PDB entry 5ENS | X-ray diffraction, 2.80 A resolution | chains B and E of the 6 polymer chains in the assembly

== Chain B ==
Protein: Multidrug efflux pump subunit AcrB
Source organism: Escherichia coli K-12
UniProtKB: P31224 (ACRB_ECOLI); numbering as in UniProt; present here: 39-329, 561-869
Sequence (609 residues; each row starts with the number of its first residue; note: 222 numbers in that range are skipped by the numbering (no residue carries them; nothing is unmodelled there)):
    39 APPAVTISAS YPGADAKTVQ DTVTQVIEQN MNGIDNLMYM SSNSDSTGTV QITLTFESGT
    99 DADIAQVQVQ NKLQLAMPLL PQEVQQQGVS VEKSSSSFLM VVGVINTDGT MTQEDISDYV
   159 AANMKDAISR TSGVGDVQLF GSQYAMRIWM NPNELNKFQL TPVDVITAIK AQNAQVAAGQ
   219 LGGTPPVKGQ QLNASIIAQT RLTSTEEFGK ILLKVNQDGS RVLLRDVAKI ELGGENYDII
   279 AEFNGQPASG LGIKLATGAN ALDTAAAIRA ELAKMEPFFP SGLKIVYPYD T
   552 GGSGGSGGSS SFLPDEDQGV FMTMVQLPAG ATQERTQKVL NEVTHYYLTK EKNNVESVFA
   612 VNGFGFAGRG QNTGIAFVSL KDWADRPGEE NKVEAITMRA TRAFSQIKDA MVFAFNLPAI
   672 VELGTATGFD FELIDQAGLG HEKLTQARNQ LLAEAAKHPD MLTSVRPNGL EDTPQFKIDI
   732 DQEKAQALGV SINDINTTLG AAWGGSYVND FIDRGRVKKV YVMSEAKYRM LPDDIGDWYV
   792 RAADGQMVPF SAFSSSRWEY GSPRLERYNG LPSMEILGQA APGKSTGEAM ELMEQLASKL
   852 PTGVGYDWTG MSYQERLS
Unresolved in the structure: 552-568, 669-677, 865-869
Construct notes: linker (552-560)
What the authors report for this chain:
  - binding site for rhodamine 6g: Phe178, Phe628

== Chain E ==
Protein: DARPin
Source organism: synthetic construct
Notes: antibody fragment or engineered binder
Sequence (169 residues; each row starts with the number of its first residue):
     1 MRGSHHHHHH GSDLGKKLLE AARAGRDDEV RILMANGADV NAADVVGWTP LHLAAYWGHL
    61 EIVEVLLKNG ADVNAYDTLG STPLHLAAHF GHLEIVEVLL KNGADVNAKD DNGITPLHLA
   121 ANRGHLEIVE VLLKYGADVN AQDKFGKTAF DISINNGNED LAEILQKLN
Unresolved in the structure: 1-10, 167-169

== Chain B / chain E interface ==
Pairs across the interface - 9 pairs, chain B then chain E:
  Leu230(B) with Val45(E), hydrophobic
  Lys248(B) with Asn155(E); Asn156(E), hydrogen bond
  Arg259(B) with Lys147(E)
  Leu261(B) with Asn155(E)
  Arg263(B) with Ile154(E), hydrogen bond (side chain-backbone); Asn155(E), hydrogen bond (side chain-backbone); Asn156(E); Gly157(E)
Other interface residues (no listed pair), chain B (6 interface residues in all): Gln229
Other interface residues (no listed pair), chain E (7 interface residues in all): Val46

== Overview ==
6 residues of chain B and 7 residues of chain E are in contact; the contacts include 3 hydrogen bonds. Among
the polar pairs are Lys248(B)-Asn156(E), Arg263(B)-Ile154(E) and Arg263(B)-Asn155(E). From the paper: a
binding site for rhodamine 6g at Phe178(B) and Phe628(B).
Here chain B is Multidrug efflux pump subunit AcrB (Escherichia coli K-12) and chain E is DARPin (synthetic
construct). Entry 5ENS (Rhodamine bound structure of bacterial efflux pump) was determined by X-ray
diffraction (same publication as 5EN5, 5ENP, 5ENQ and 5ENT).
